PDB entry 5UTY | X-ray diffraction, 3.41 A resolution | chains H and L of the 6 polymer chains in the assembly

# Chain H
Molecule: PGT122 Fab heavy chain
Organism: Homo sapiens
Notes: antibody fragment or engineered binder
Chain sequence (235 residues; each row starts with the number of its first residue; a row labelled like 82A-82C holds insertion residues (82A, then the next letters in order)):
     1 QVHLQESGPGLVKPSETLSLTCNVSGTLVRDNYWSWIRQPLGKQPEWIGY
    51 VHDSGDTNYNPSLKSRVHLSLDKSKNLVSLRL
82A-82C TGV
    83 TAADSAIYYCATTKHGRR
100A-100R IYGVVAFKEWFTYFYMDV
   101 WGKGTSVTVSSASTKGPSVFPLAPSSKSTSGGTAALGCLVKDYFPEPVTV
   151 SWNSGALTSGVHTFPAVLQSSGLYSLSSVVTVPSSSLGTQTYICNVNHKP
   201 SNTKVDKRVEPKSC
Unresolved in the structure: 212-214
Disulfides: Cys22-Cys92, Cys138-Cys194
Covalent attachments: N-acetylglucosamine (NAG) linked to Asn23

# Chain L
Molecule: PGT122 Fab light chain
Organism: Homo sapiens
Notes: antibody fragment or engineered binder
Chain sequence (208 residues; numbered 8 to 210 plus 6 insertion-coded residues; 1 number in that range is skipped by the numbering (no residue carries it; nothing is unmodelled there); the number before each row is that of its first residue; a row labelled like 67A-67C holds insertion residues (67A, then the next letters in order)):
     8 TF
    11 VSVAPGQTARITCGEESLGSRSVIWYQQRPGQAPSLIIYNNNDRPSGIPD
    61 RFSGSPG
67A-67C STF
    68 GTTATLTITSVEAGDEADYYCHIWDSRR
95A-95C PTN
    96 WVFGEGTTLIVLSQPKAAPSVTLFPPSSEELQANKATLVCLISDFYPGAV
   146 TVAWKADSSPVKAGVETTTPSKQSNNKYAASSYLSLTPEQWKSHKSYSCQ
   196 VTHEGSTVEKTVAPT
Disulfides: Cys23-Cys88, Cys135-Cys194

# How chain H and chain L interact
Pairs across the interface (76):
  Gln39(H) - Gln38(L)  hydrogen bond
  Gln39(H) - Tyr87(L)
  Lys43(H) - Tyr87(L)  hydrogen bond (backbone-side chain)
  Gln44(H) - Tyr87(L)
  Gln44(H) - Val97(L)
  Gln44(H) - Phe98(L)
  Gln44(H) - Glu100(L)
  Pro45(H) - Tyr87(L)
  Pro45(H) - Phe98(L)  hydrogen bond (backbone-backbone)
  Glu46(H) - Trp96(L)
  Trp47(H) - His89(L)
  Trp47(H) - Trp96(L)  hydrogen bond (backbone-backbone)
  Trp47(H) - Phe98(L)  hydrophobic
  Ile48(H) - Trp96(L)
  Gly49(H) - Trp96(L)
  Tyr59(H) - Trp96(L)
  Asn60(H) - Trp96(L)
  Pro61(H) - Trp96(L)
  Tyr91(H) - Gln38(L)
  Tyr91(H) - Gln42(L)
  Tyr91(H) - Ala43(L)  hydrophobic
  Tyr91(H) - Pro44(L)
  Arg100(H) - Ser30(L)  hydrogen bond
  Arg100(H) - Arg31(L)  hydrogen bond (side chain-backbone)
  Arg100(H) - Asn50(L)
  Arg100(H) - Gly67(L)  hydrogen bond (side chain-backbone)
  Phe100K(H) - Ser30(L)
  Phe100K(H) - Trp91(L)  hydrophobic
  Thr100L(H) - Trp91(L)
  Tyr100M(H) - Ser32(L)
  Tyr100M(H) - Asn50(L)
  Tyr100M(H) - Trp91(L)  hydrophobic
  Phe100N(H) - Ile34(L)
  Phe100N(H) - Trp91(L)
  Tyr100O(H) - Ile34(L)  hydrophobic
  Tyr100O(H) - Leu46(L)  hydrophobic
  Tyr100O(H) - Tyr49(L)  hydrophobic
  Met100P(H) - Tyr36(L)  hydrogen bond (backbone-side chain)
  Met100P(H) - Leu46(L)
  Met100P(H) - Phe98(L)  hydrophobic
  Asp100Q(H) - Leu46(L)
  Trp101(H) - Pro44(L)  hydrogen bond (side chain-backbone)
  Gly102(H) - Ala43(L)
  Phe120(H) - Ser122(L)  hydrogen bond (backbone-side chain)
  Phe120(H) - Glu125(L)
  Pro121(H) - Ser122(L)
  Pro121(H) - Glu124(L)
  Leu122(H) - Phe119(L)  hydrophobic
  Leu122(H) - Pro120(L)
  Leu122(H) - Ser122(L)
  Leu122(H) - Val134(L)  hydrophobic
  Ala135(H) - Phe119(L)
  Leu136(H) - Phe119(L)
  Gly137(H) - Phe119(L)
  Leu139(H) - Val134(L)  hydrophobic
  Lys141(H) - Lys130(L)
  Lys141(H) - Thr132(L)  hydrogen bond
  His162(H) - Lys172(L)  hydrogen bond
  Phe164(H) - Leu136(L)  hydrophobic
  Phe164(H) - Ile137(L)
  Phe164(H) - Ser138(L)
  Phe164(H) - Ala175(L)
  Phe164(H) - Ser176(L)
  Pro165(H) - Ser166(L)
  Pro165(H) - Ser176(L)
  Ala166(H) - Thr163(L)
  Val167(H) - Glu161(L)
  Val167(H) - Thr163(L)
  Val167(H) - Tyr178(L)  hydrophobic
  Ser175(H) - Tyr178(L)  hydrogen bond (backbone-side chain)
  Leu176(H) - Tyr178(L)
  Ser177(H) - Val134(L)
  Ser177(H) - Leu136(L)
  Ser177(H) - Tyr178(L)  hydrogen bond
  Val179(H) - Leu136(L)  hydrophobic
  Lys207(H) - Glu124(L)  salt bridge
Other interface residues (no listed pair), chain H (45 interface residues in all): Tyr50, Asn58, Tyr100B, Val119, Ala123
Other interface residues (no listed pair), chain L (47 interface residues in all): Asn51, Ser67A, Ser93, Asn95C, Gly99, Pro121, Ala128, Thr162, Ala174

# Summary
45 residues of chain H and 47 residues of chain L are in contact; the contacts include 14 hydrogen bonds and 1
salt bridge. Among the polar pairs are Lys207(H)-Glu124(L), Gln39(H)-Gln38(L) and Lys43(H)-Tyr87(L).
Covalently linked N-acetylglucosamine: at Asn23(H).
Here chain H is PGT122 Fab heavy chain and chain L is PGT122 Fab light chain, both from Homo sapiens. Entry
5UTY (Crystal Structure of a Stabilized DS-SOSIP.mut4 BG505 gp140 HIV-1 Env Trimer, Containing Mutations
I201C-P433C (DS), L154M ...) was determined by X-ray diffraction (same publication as 5UTF).
